Entry 8GAG (electron microscopy, 3.30 A resolution); this record covers chains A and R of the 5 polymer chains in the assembly.

[Chain A]
Molecule: Guanine nucleotide-binding protein G(i) subunit alpha-1
Organism: Homo sapiens
Reference sequence: P63096 (GNAI1_HUMAN); residue numbers follow UniProt; this construct covers 1-354
Sequence (354 residues; each row starts with the number of its first residue):
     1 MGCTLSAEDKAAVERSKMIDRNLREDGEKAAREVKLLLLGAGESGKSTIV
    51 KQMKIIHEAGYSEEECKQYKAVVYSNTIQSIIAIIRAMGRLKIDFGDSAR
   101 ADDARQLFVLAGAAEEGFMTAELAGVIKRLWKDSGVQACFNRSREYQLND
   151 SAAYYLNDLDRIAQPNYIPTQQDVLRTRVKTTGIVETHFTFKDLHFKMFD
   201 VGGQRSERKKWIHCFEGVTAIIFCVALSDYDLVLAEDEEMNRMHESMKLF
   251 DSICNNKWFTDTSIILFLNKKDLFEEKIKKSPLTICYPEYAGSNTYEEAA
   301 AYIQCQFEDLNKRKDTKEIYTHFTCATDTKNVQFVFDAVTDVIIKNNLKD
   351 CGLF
Unresolved in the structure: 1-2, 55-181, 233-239

[Chain R]
Molecule: Cannabinoid receptor 1
Organism: Homo sapiens
Reference sequence: P21554 (CNR1_HUMAN); the construct has insertions or renumbered stretches relative to UniProt, so the offset changes along the chain: -6 to 80 = UniProt 1-87; 88-472 = UniProt 88-472
Sequence (495 residues; row label = number of the first residue in the row; numbers below 1 keep their minus sign (Asp-14 is residue -14)):
   -14 DYKDDDDAMKSILDGLADTTFRTITTDLLYVGSNDIQYEDIKGDMASKLG
    36 YFPQKFPLTSFRGSPFQEKMTAGDNPQLVPADQVNITEFYNKSLSENLYF
    86 QGSFKENEENIQCGENFMDIECFMVLNPSQQLAIAVLSLTLGTFTVLENL
   136 LVLCVILHSRSLRCRPSYHFIGSLAVADLLGSVIFVYSFIDFHVFHRKDS
   186 RNVFLFKLGGVTASFTASVGSLFLTAIDRYISIHRPLAYKRIVTRPKAVV
   236 AFCLMWTIAIVIAVLPLLGWNCEKLQSVCSDIFPHIDETYLMFWIGVTSV
   286 LLLFIVYAYMYILWKAHSHAVRMIQRGTQKSIIIHTSEDGKVQVTRPDQA
   336 RMDIRLAKTLVLILVVLIICWGPLLAIMVYDVFGKMNKLIKTVFAFCSML
   386 CLLNSTVNPIIYALRSKDLRHAFRSMFPSCEGTAQPLDNSMGDSDCLHKH
   436 ANNAASVHRAAESCIKSTVKIAKVTMSVSTDTSAEALGSHHHHHH
Unresolved in the structure: -14 to 107, 142-147, 254-265, 314-334, 412-480
Construct notes: expression tag (-14 to -7, 473-480); insertion (81-87)
Ligand contacts: YVF (methyl (2R)-2-({(1M)-5-methyl-1-[3-(trifluoromethyl)phenyl]-1H-pyrazole-3-carbonyl}amino)-2-(thiophen-2-yl)propanoate): Phe170, Ser173, Phe174, Phe177, His178, Phe189, Lys192, Leu193, Val196, Thr197, Phe200, Ile267, Phe268, Pro269, Ile271, Tyr275, Leu276, Trp279, Ser383, Cys386

[How chain A and chain R interact]
Contacting residue pairs - 22 pairs, chain A then chain R:
  Arg32(A) with Arg226(R)
  Lys330(A) with Arg311(R)
  Gln333(A) with Arg311(R)
  Thr340(A) with His304(R)
  Asp341(A) with His304(R)
  Ile343(A) with Pro221(R); Leu222(R), hydrophobic
  Ile344(A) with Pro221(R), hydrophobic; His304(R); Met337(R), hydrophobic
  Asn347(A) with Ser217(R); Pro221(R), hydrogen bond (side chain-backbone)
  Leu348(A) with Ser217(R); Ile218(R), hydrophobic
  Lys349(A) with Asp403(R)
  Asp350(A) with Arg150(R), hydrogen bond (backbone-side chain)
  Cys351(A) with Arg214(R); Tyr224(R)
  Gly352(A) with Ser401(R)
  Leu353(A) with Arg214(R)
  Phe354(A) with Arg400(R); Lys402(R)
Interface residues without a listed pair, chain A (18 interface residues in all): Glu28, Leu194, Asp337
Interface residues without a listed pair, chain R (21 interface residues in all): Ser152, Tyr153, Asp213, Met308, Leu341, Leu345

[Summary]
Chain A and chain R form an interface of 18 and 21 residues respectively, with 2 hydrogen bonds. Polar
contacts include Asn347(A)-Pro221(R) and Asp350(A)-Arg150(R). Chain R binds compound YVF.
Chain A is Guanine nucleotide-binding protein G(i) subunit alpha-1 and chain R is Cannabinoid receptor 1, both
from Homo sapiens; the structure, Cannabinoid receptor 1-Gi complex with novel ligand, was determined by
electron microscopy.
